Entry 9EYT (X-ray diffraction, 1.74 A resolution); this record covers chains A and M of the 4 polymer chains in the assembly.

# Chain A
Name: Clathrin heavy chain
Source organism: Saccharomyces cerevisiae S288C
UniProtKB: P22137 (CLH_YEAST); residues 1-369 here = UniProt positions 1-369
Sequence (373 residues; each row starts with the number of its first residue; numbers below 1 keep their minus sign (Gly-3 is residue -3)):
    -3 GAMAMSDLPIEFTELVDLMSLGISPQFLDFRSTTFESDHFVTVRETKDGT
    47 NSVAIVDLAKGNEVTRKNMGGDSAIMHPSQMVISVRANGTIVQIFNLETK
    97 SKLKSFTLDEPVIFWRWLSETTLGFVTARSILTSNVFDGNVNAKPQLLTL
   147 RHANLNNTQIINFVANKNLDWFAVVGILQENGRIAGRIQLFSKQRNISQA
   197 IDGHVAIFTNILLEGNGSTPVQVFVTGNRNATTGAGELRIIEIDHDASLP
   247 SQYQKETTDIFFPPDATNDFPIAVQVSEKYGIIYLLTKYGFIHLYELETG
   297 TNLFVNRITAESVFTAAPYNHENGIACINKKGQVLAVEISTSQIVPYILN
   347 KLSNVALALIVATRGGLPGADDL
Disordered / not traced: -3 to 0
Differences from the reference sequence: expression tag (-3 to 0)
Curated features (UniProtKB/Swiss-Prot):
  - region: Ser308 to Ser336 (WD40-like repeat 7)
What the authors report for this chain:
  - mutagenesis - F26A/K63E/I87D/Q89A/K98E/Q155A/Q195A/I197T/K251E, K63E/I87D/Q89A/K98E, K63E/I87D/Q89A/K98E/Q195A/I197T/K251E: decreased binding to Epsin-1 (chain M)
  - mutagenesis - F26A/Q155A, F26A/Q155A/Q195A/I197T/K251E, Q195A/I197T/K251E: unchanged binding to Epsin-1 (chain M)

# Chain M
Name: Epsin-1
UniProtKB: Q12518 (ENT1_YEAST); residues 1-7 here correspond to UniProt positions 448-454 (UniProt number = residue number + 447)
Sequence (7 residues; each row starts with the number of its first residue):
     1 GYTLIDL

# Interface between chain A and chain M
Pairs across the interface - 20 pairs, chain A then chain M:
  Asp25(A) with Gly1(M); Asp6(M)
  Phe26(A) with Ile5(M), hydrophobic; Asp6(M), hydrogen bond (backbone-side chain)
  Arg27(A) with Thr3(M)
  Gln155(A) with Thr3(M); Leu4(M), hydrogen bond (side chain-backbone); Ile5(M), hydrogen bond (side chain-backbone)
  Ile157(A) with Ile5(M), hydrophobic
  Ile173(A) with Leu4(M), hydrophobic; Ile5(M), hydrophobic
  Leu174(A) with Leu4(M), hydrophobic
  Gln175(A) with Leu4(M)
  Lys284(A) with Leu4(M), hydrogen bond (side chain-backbone); Ile5(M), hydrogen bond (side chain-backbone); Asp6(M); Leu7(M), hydrogen bond (side chain-backbone)
  Phe310(A) with Ile5(M)
  Lys326(A) with Asp6(M), hydrogen bond (side chain-backbone); Leu7(M)
Other interface residues (no listed pair), chain A (14 interface residues in all): Ile180, Phe266, Ile268
Other interface residues (no listed pair), chain M (7 interface residues in all): Tyr2
The authors on this interface:
  - specific contacts: Lys284(A)-Leu7(M)
  - interface residues, chain A: Leu24(A), Asp25(A), Gln155(A), Lys284(A), Val309(A)

# In short
14 residues of chain A and 7 residues of chain M are in contact, with 7 hydrogen bonds. Polar contacts include
Phe26(A)-Asp6(M), Gln155(A)-Leu4(M) and Gln155(A)-Ile5(M). The paper describes a contact between Lys284(A) and
Leu7(M). From the paper: F26A/K63E/I87D/Q89A/K98E/Q155A/Q195A/I197T/K251E, K63E/I87D/Q89A/K98E and
K63E/I87D/Q89A/K98E/Q195A/I197T/K251E of chain A reduce binding to Epsin-1 (chain M); interface residues
Leu24(A), Asp25(A) and Gln155(A) among others; 6 substitutions were tested in all.
Chain A is Clathrin heavy chain (Saccharomyces cerevisiae S288C) and chain M is Epsin-1; the structure,
Crystal structure of Yeast Clathrin Heavy Chain N-terminal domain bound to Epsin-1 peptide (LIDL), was
determined by X-ray diffraction, deposited together with 9EX5, 9EXF, 9EXG and 9EXT.
